PDB entry 7VAT | electron microscopy, 3.20 A resolution | chains E and G of the 12 polymer chains in the assembly

[Chain E]
Name: V-type ATP synthase beta chain
Organism: Thermus thermophilus HB8
UniProt: Q56404 (VATB_THET8); numbering as in UniProt (aligned over 1-478)
Chain sequence (478 residues; numbered 1 to 478; the number before each row is that of its first residue):
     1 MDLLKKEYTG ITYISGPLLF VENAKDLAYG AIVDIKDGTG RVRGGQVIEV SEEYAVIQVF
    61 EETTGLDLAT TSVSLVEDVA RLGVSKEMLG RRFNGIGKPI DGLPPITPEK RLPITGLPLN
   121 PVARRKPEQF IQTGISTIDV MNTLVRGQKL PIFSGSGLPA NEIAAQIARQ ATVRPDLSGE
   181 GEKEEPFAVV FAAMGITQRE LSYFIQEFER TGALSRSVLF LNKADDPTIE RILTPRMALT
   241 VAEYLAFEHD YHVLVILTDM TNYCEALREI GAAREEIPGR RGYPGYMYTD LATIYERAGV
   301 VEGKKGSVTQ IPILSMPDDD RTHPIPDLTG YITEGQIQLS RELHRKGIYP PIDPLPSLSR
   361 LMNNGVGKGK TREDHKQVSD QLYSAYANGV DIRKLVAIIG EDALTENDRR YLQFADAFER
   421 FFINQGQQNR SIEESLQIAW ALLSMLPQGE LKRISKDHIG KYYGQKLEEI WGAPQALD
Disordered / not traced: 1-2, 471-478
Small-molecule neighbours: ATP (adenosine-5'-triphosphate): Gly330, Tyr331, Leu358, Arg360

[Chain G]
Name: V-type ATP synthase subunit D
Organism: Thermus thermophilus HB8
UniProt: O87880 (VATD_THET8); residue numbers follow UniProt; this construct covers 1-223
Chain sequence (223 residues; each row starts with the number of its first residue):
     1 MSQVSPTRMN LLQRRGQLRL AQKGVDLLKK KRDALVAEFF GLVREAMEAR KALDQAAKEA
    61 YAALLLAQAF DGPEVVAGAA LGVPPLEGVE AEVENVWGSK VPRLKATFPD GALLSPVGTP
   121 AYTLEASRAF RRYAEALIRV ANTETRLKKI GEEIKKTTRR VNALEQVVIP GIRAQIRFIQ
   181 QVLEQRERED TFRLKRIKGK IEAREAEEEG GRPNPQVEIG AGL
Disordered / not traced: 1-3, 210-223

[Chain E / chain G interface]
Residue-residue contacts (10; chain E residue first):
  Glu275(E) - Lys195(G)  salt bridge
  Glu276(E) - Phe192(G)
  Ile277(E) - Phe192(G)  hydrophobic
  Gly279(E) - Gln185(G)  hydrogen bond (backbone-side chain)
  Arg280(E) - Gln185(G)
  Arg280(E) - Arg188(G)
  Arg281(E) - Gln181(G)  hydrogen bond
  Arg281(E) - Arg188(G)
  Gly282(E) - Arg188(G)
  Ile398(E) - Arg159(G)
Interface residues without a listed pair, chain E (10 interface residues in all): Pro278, Asp320
Interface residues without a listed pair, chain G (7 interface residues in all): Arg177

[In short]
The interface between chain E and chain G involves 10 residues on one side and 7 on the other, with 2 hydrogen
bonds and 1 salt bridge. Among the polar pairs are Glu275(E)-Lys195(G), Gly279(E)-Gln185(G) and
Arg281(E)-Gln181(G). Ligands of chain E: ATP.
Chain E is V-type ATP synthase beta chain and chain G is V-type ATP synthase subunit D, both from Thermus
thermophilus HB8; the structure, V1EG of V/A-ATPase from Thermus thermophilus at low ATP concentration,
state2-1, was determined by electron microscopy (same publication as 7VAI, 7VAJ, 7VAK, 7VAL, 7VAM, 7VAN and 11
further entries).
